5FYJ - chains G and U of the 8 polymer chains in the assembly; structure by X-ray diffraction, 3.11 A resolution.

Chain G:
Protein: GP120 env ectodomain
From: Human immunodeficiency virus 1
Notes: fragment: gp120 env ectodomain, residues 32-506
Reference sequence: C6ZIG9 (C6ZIG9_9HIV1); the construct lacks a stretch of the UniProt sequence and is renumbered around it, so the offset changes along the chain: 33-138 = UniProt 32-137; 139-144 = UniProt 144-149; 148-187 = UniProt 150-189; 188-309 = UniProt 192-313; 5 more segments
Amino-acid sequence (484 residues; row label = number of the first residue in the row; note: 12 numbers in that range are skipped by the numbering (no residue carries them; nothing is unmodelled there); a row labelled like 138A-138F holds insertion residues (138A, then the next letters in order)):
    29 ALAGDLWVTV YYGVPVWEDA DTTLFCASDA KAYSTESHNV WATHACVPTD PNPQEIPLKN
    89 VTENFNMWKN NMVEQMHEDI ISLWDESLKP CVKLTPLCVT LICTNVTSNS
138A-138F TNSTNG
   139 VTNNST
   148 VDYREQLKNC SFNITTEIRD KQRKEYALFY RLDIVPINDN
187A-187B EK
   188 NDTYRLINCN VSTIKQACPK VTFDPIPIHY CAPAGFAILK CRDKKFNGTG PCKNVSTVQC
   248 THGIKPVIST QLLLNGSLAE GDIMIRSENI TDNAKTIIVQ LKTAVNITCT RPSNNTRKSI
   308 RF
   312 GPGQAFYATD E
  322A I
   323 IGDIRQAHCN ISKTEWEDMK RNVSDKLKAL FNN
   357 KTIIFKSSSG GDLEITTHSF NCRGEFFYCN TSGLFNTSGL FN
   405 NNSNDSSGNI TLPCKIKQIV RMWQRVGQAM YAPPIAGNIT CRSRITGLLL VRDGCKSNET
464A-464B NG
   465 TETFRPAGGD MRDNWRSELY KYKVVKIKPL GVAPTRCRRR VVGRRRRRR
Not modelled in the structure: 29-30, 511-513
Disulfide bonds: Cys54-Cys74, Cys119-Cys205, Cys126-Cys196, Cys131-Cys157, Cys218-Cys247, Cys228-Cys239, Cys296-Cys331, Cys378-Cys445, Cys385-Cys418
Glycans and other covalent adducts: glycan linked to Asn88, Asn262, Asn276, Asn332; N-acetylglucosamine (NAG) linked to Asn133, Asn142, Asn156, Asn160, Asn188, Asn197, Asn234, Asn241, Asn293, Asn301, Asn344, Asn355, Asn386, Asn392, Asn413, Asn442, Asn464A
Construct notes: expression tag (29-32, 509-513); engineered mutation Cys459 (Gly455 in C6ZIG9), Cys501 (Ala499 in C6ZIG9)
What the authors report for this chain:
  - post-translational modification sites: Asn88, Asn160, Asn188, Asn197, Asn234, Asn241, Asn276, Asn293, Asn332
  - binding site for N-acetylglucosamine: Lys187B
  - conformationally variable residues: Asn234, Asn276

Chain U:
Protein: VRC01
From: Homo sapiens
Notes: fragment: vrc01 antibody fv light chain
Amino-acid sequence (240 residues; row label = number of the first residue in the row; a row labelled like 82A-82C holds insertion residues (82A, then the next letters in order); numbers below 1 keep their minus sign (Glu-114 is residue -114)):
  -114 EIVLTQSPGT LSLSPGETAI ISCRTSQYGS LAWYQQRPGQ APRLVIYSGS TRAAGIPDRF
   -54 SGSRWGPDYN LTISNLESGD FGVYYCQQYE FFGQGTKVQV GGGGSGGGGS GGGGSQVQLV
     6 QSGGQMKKPG ESMRISCRAS GYEFIDCTLN WIRLAPGKRP EWMGWLK
   52A P
    53 RGGAVNYCRP LQGRVTMTRD VYSDTAFLEL
82A-82C RSL
    83 TVDDTAVYFC TRGKNCDY
100A-100D NWDF
   101 EHWGRGTPVI VGGLVPR
Not modelled in the structure: -114 to 0, 112-117
Disulfide bonds: Cys22-Cys92, Cys32-Cys98

Chain G / chain U interface:
Contacting residue pairs (37; chain G residue first):
  Lys97(G) with Asp99(U), salt bridge
  Val198(G) with Tyr74(U)
  Asp279(G) with Tyr100(U); Trp100B(U), hydrogen bond
  Asn280(G) with Trp50(U), hydrogen bond; Asn58(U); Trp100B(U)
  Ala281(G) with Trp50(U); Lys52(U), hydrogen bond (backbone-side chain)
  Lys282(G) with Asp99(U), hydrogen bond (side chain-backbone)
  Ser365(G) with Val57(U); Tyr59(U)
  Gly366(G) with Gly55(U); Val57(U)
  Gly367(G) with Gly54(U); Gly55(U), hydrogen bond (backbone-backbone)
  Asp368(G) with Arg53(U); Gly54(U), hydrogen bond (backbone-backbone); Arg71(U), salt bridge
  Ile371(G) with Gly54(U)
  Gln428(G) with Arg53(U), hydrogen bond (side chain-backbone)
  Val455(G) with Trp50(U), hydrophobic
  Arg456(G) with Asn58(U), hydrogen bond (backbone-side chain)
  Asp457(G) with Asn58(U); Tyr59(U); Arg61(U), hydrogen bond (backbone-side chain); Gln64(U), hydrogen bond
  Gly458(G) with Trp47(U)
  Cys459(G) with Trp47(U), hydrophobic; Cys60(U), disulfide; Arg61(U), hydrogen bond (side chain-backbone)
  Thr465(G) with Arg61(U), hydrogen bond (backbone-side chain)
  Glu466(G) with Arg61(U)
  Thr467(G) with Arg61(U)
  Gly473(G) with Arg53(U)
  Asp474(G) with Arg53(U), salt bridge
  Arg476(G) with Arg53(U)
Interface residues without a listed pair, chain G (26 interface residues in all): Glu275, Thr283, Lys460
Interface residues without a listed pair, chain U (21 interface residues in all): Pro52A, Ala56, Pro62, Val73
Inter-chain disulfides: Cys459(G)-Cys60(U)

Overview:
Chain G and chain U form an interface of 26 and 21 residues respectively; the contacts include 1 disulfide
bond, 12 hydrogen bonds and 3 salt bridges. Polar contacts include Lys97(G)-Asp99(U), Asp368(G)-Arg71(U) and
Asp474(G)-Arg53(U). From the paper: a binding site for N-acetylglucosamine at Lys187B(G); modification sites
Asn88(G), Asn160(G) and Asn188(G) among others.
Chain G is GP120 env ectodomain (Human immunodeficiency virus 1) and chain U is VRC01 (Homo sapiens); the
structure, Crystal Structure at 3.4 A Resolution of Fully Glycosylated HIV-1 Clade G X1193.c1 SOSIP.664
Prefusion Env ..., was determined by X-ray diffraction (same publication as 5FYK and 5FYL).
